Entry 8HY0 (electron microscopy, 3.10 A resolution); this record covers chains H and I of the 16 polymer chains in the assembly.

[Chain H]
Molecule: Histone H2B
Source organism: Xenopus laevis
UniProt: A0A8J0U496 (A0A8J0U496_XENLA); residues 1-122 here correspond to UniProt positions 5-126 (UniProt number = residue number + 4)
Amino-acid sequence (122 residues; numbered 1 to 122; the number before each row is that of its first residue):
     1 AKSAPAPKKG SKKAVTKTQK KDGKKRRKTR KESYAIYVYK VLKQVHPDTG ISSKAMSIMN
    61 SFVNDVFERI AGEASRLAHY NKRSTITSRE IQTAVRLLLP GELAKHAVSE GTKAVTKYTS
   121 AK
Disordered / not traced: 1-28

[Chain I]
Molecule: 352-nt DNA strand
Sequence (352 nucleotides; numbered -8 to 343; the number before each row is that of its first residue; numbers below 1 keep their minus sign (DG-8 is residue -8)):
    -8 GAATTCGATA TCGAGAATCC CGGTGCCGAG GCCGCTCAAT TGGTCGTAGA CAGCTCTAGC
    52 ACCGCTTAAA CGCACGTACG CGCTGTCCCC CGCGTTTTAA CCGCCAAGGG GATTACTCCC
   112 TAGTCTCCAG GCACGTGTCA GATATATACA TCCTGTGCAT GTATTGAAAG TACTGCCAGT
   172 TCTAGACTGG AGAATCCCGG TGCCGAGGCC GCTCAATTGG TCGTAGACAG CTCTAGCACC
   232 GCTTAAACGC ACGTACGCGC TGTCCCCCGC GTTTTAACCG CCAAGGGGAT TACTCCCTAG
   292 TCTCCAGGCA CGTGTCAGAT ATATACATCC TGTGCATGTA TTGAACAGCG AT
Disordered / not traced: -8 to 163, 334-343

[Interface between chain H and chain I]
Pairs across the interface (15; chain H residue first):
  Thr29(H) with DT281(I), hydrogen bond to the phosphate
  Arg30(H) with DC205(I), sugar contact
  Lys31(H) with DT281(I), salt bridge to the phosphate
  Tyr39(H) with DG198(I), phosphate contact; DG199(I), phosphate contact
  Gly50(H) with DG198(I), phosphate contact
  Ile51(H) with DA197(I), phosphate contact; DG198(I), hydrogen bond to the phosphate
  Ser52(H) with DA197(I), phosphate contact
  Ser53(H) with DA197(I), hydrogen bond to the phosphate
  Arg83(H) with DG217(I), phosphate contact; DA218(I), salt bridge to the phosphate
  Ser84(H) with DA216(I), phosphate contact; DG217(I), hydrogen bond to the phosphate
  Thr85(H) with DG217(I), hydrogen bond to the phosphate
Also at the interface, not in a pair above, chain H (13 interface residues in all): Glu32, Lys82
Also at the interface, not in a pair above, chain I (10 interface residues in all): DT204, DA206

[Summary]
13 residues of chain H and 10 residues of chain I are in contact; the contacts include 5 hydrogen bonds and 2
salt bridges. Among the polar pairs are Thr29(H)-DT281(I), Ile51(H)-DG198(I) and Ser53(H)-DA197(I).
Here chain H is Histone H2B (Xenopus laevis) and chain I is a 352-nt DNA strand. Entry 8HY0 (Composite cryo-EM
structure of the histone deacetylase complex Rpd3S in complex with nucleosome) was determined by electron
microscopy, deposited together with 8HXX, 8HXY, 8HXZ and 8JHO.
